PDB entry 7WCZ | electron microscopy, 3.50 A resolution | chains A and b of the 5 polymer chains in the assembly

# Chain A
Protein: Spike glycoprotein
From: Severe acute respiratory syndrome coronavirus 2
Reference sequence: P0DTC2 (SPIKE_SARS2); residue numbers follow UniProt; this construct covers 1-241, 245-1206
Amino-acid sequence (1258 residues; numbered 1 to 1261; 3 numbers in that range are skipped by the numbering (no residue carries them; nothing is unmodelled there); the number before each row is that of its first residue):
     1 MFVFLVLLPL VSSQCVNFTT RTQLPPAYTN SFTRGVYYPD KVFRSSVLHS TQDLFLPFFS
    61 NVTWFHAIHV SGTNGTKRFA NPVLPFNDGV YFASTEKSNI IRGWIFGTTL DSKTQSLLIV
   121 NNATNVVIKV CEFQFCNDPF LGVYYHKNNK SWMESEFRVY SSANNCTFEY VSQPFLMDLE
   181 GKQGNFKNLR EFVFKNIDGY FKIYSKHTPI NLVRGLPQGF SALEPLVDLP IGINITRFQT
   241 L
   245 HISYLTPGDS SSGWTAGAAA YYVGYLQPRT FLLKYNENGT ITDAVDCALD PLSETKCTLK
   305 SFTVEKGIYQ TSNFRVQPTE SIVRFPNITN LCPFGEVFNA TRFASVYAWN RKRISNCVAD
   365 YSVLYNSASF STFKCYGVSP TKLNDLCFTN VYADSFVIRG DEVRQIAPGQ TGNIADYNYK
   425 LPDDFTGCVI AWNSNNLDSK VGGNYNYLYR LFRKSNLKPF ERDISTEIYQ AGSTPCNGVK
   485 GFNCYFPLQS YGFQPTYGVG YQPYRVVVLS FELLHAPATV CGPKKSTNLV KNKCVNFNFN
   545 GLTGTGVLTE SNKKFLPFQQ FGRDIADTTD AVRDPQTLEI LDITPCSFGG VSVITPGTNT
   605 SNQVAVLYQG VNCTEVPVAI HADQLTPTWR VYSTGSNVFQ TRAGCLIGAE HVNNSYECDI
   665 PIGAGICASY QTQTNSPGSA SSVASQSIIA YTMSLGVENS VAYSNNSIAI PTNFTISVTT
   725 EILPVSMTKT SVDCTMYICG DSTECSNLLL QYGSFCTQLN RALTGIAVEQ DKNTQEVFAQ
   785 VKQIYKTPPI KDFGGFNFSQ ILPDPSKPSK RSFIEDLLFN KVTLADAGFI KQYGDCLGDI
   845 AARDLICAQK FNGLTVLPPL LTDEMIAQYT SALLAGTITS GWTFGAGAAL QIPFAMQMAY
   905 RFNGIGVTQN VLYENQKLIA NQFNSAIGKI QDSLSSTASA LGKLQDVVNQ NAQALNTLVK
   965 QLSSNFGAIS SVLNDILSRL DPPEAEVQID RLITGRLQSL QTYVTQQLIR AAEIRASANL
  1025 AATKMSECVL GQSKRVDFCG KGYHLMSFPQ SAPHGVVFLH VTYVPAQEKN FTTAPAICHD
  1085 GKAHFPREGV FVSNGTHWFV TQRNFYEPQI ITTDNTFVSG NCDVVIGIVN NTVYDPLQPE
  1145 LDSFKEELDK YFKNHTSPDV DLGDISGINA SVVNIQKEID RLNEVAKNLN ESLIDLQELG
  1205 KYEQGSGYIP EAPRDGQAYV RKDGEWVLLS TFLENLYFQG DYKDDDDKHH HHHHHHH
Disordered / not traced: 1-13, 70-76, 248-254, 621-640, 677-688, 828-847, 1162-1261
Differences from the reference sequence: variant Phe-18 (Leu in P0DTC2), Ala-80 (Asp in P0DTC2), Gly-215 (Asp in P0DTC2), Ile-246 (Arg in P0DTC2), Asn-417 (Lys in P0DTC2), Lys-484 (Glu in P0DTC2), Tyr-501 (Asn in P0DTC2), Gly-614 (Asp in P0DTC2), Gly-682 (Arg in P0DTC2), Ser-683 (Arg in P0DTC2), Ser-685 (Arg in P0DTC2), Val-701 (Ala in P0DTC2), Pro-986 (Lys in P0DTC2), Pro-987 (Val in P0DTC2); expression tag (1207-1261)
Cystine bridges: Cys-131/Cys-166, Cys-291/Cys-301, Cys-336/Cys-361, Cys-379/Cys-432, Cys-391/Cys-525, Cys-480/Cys-488, Cys-538/Cys-590, Cys-617/Cys-649, Cys-662/Cys-671, Cys-738/Cys-760, Cys-743/Cys-749, Cys-1032/Cys-1043, Cys-1082/Cys-1126
UniProt features mapped onto this chain:
  - region: Asn-280 to Cys-301 (Putative superantigen), Arg-403 to Asp-405 (Integrin-binding motif), Asn-448 to Phe-456 (Immunodominant HLA epitope recognized by the CD8+), Pro-681, Ala-684 (Putative superantigen), Ser-816 to Tyr-837 (Fusion peptide 1), Lys-835 to Phe-855 (Fusion peptide 2), Asp-1163 to Glu-1202 (Heptad repeat 2)
  - site: Arg-815, Ser-816 (Cleavage)
  - glycosylation: Asn-17 (N-linked (GlcNAc...) (complex) asparagine), Asn-61 (N-linked (GlcNAc...) (hybrid) asparagine), Asn-74 (N-linked (GlcNAc...) (complex) asparagine), Asn-122 (N-linked (GlcNAc...) (hybrid) asparagine), Asn-149 (N-linked (GlcNAc...) (complex) asparagine), Asn-165 (N-linked (GlcNAc...) (complex) asparagine), Asn-234 (N-linked (GlcNAc...) (high mannose) asparagine), Asn-282 (N-linked (GlcNAc...) (complex) asparagine), Thr-323 (O-linked (GalNAc) threonine), Ser-325 (O-linked (HexNAc...) serine), Asn-331 (N-linked (GlcNAc...) (complex) asparagine), Asn-343 (N-linked (GlcNAc...) (complex) asparagine), Asn-603 (N-linked (GlcNAc...) (hybrid) asparagine), Asn-616 (N-linked (GlcNAc...) (complex) asparagine), Asn-657 (N-linked (GlcNAc...) (complex) asparagine), Thr-676 (O-linked (GlcNAc...) threonine), Thr-678 (O-linked (GlcNAc...) threonine), Asn-709 (N-linked (GlcNAc...) (high mannose) asparagine), Asn-717 (N-linked (GlcNAc...) (hybrid) asparagine), Asn-801 (N-linked (GlcNAc...) (hybrid) asparagine) and 6 more in UniProt

# Chain b
Protein: Light chain of S5D2 Fab
From: Mus musculus
Notes: antibody fragment or engineered binder
Amino-acid sequence (217 residues; numbered 1 to 217; the number before each row is that of its first residue):
     1 DIVMSQSPSS LAVSDGERVT LTCKSSQSLL YSTNQKNYLA WYQQKPGQSP KLLIYWASSR
    61 ESGVPDRFTG SGSGTDFTLT ISSVKAEDLA VYYCQQYYSY PLTFGAGTKL ELRADAAPTV
   121 SIFPPSSEQL TSGGASVVCF LNNFYPKDIN VKWKIDGSER QNGVLNSWTD QDSKDSTYSM
   181 SSTLTLTKDE YERHNSYTCE ATHKTSTSPI VKSFNRN
Cystine bridges: Cys-23/Cys-94, Cys-139/Cys-199

# Interface between chain A and chain b
Residue-residue contacts (10; chain A residue first):
  Ser-477(A) / Tyr-97(b)
  Thr-478(A) / Tyr-97(b)
  Thr-478(A) / Tyr-98(b)
  Thr-478(A) / Tyr-100(b)  hydrogen bond
  Pro-479(A) / Tyr-31(b)  hydrophobic
  Pro-479(A) / Tyr-38(b)
  Pro-479(A) / Tyr-97(b)
  Pro-479(A) / Tyr-98(b)
  Asn-481(A) / Tyr-31(b)  hydrogen bond
  Phe-486(A) / Tyr-100(b)
Interface residues without a listed pair, chain A (8 interface residues in all): Gln-474, Cys-480, Asn-487

# Summary
The interface between chain A and chain b involves 8 residues on one side and 5 on the other; the contacts
include 2 hydrogen bonds. Polar pairs include Thr-478(A)/Tyr-100(b) and Asn-481(A)/Tyr-31(b).
Here chain A is Spike glycoprotein (Severe acute respiratory syndrome coronavirus 2) and chain b is Light
chain of S5D2 Fab (Mus musculus). Entry 7WCZ (SARS-CoV-2 Beta spike in complex with one S5D2 Fab) was
determined by electron microscopy (same publication as 7WCR, 7WD0, 7WD7, 7WD8, 7WD9 and 7WDF).
